8Y3U - chains C and E of the 12 polymer chains in the assembly; structure by electron microscopy, 2.98 A resolution.

# Chain C
Name: Virion spike glycoprotein
Organism: Ebola virus
UniProt: A0A1C4HDV6 (A0A1C4HDV6_9MONO); residues 503-597 here = UniProt positions 503-597
Amino-acid sequence (97 residues; each row starts with the number of its first residue):
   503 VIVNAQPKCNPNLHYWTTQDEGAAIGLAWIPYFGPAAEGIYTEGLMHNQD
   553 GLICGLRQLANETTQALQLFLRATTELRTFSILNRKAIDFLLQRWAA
Construct notes: expression tag (598-599)
Cystine bridges: C511-C556
Reported in the primary citation:
  - mutagenesis - T565A, L569A: decreased binding to 2G1 vh (chain E)
  - post-translational modification sites: N563
  - mutagenesis - N563A: unchanged binding to 2G1 vh (chain E)

# Chain E
Name: 2G1 vh
Organism: Homo sapiens
Amino-acid sequence (124 residues; each row starts with the number of its first residue):
     1 EVQLVESGGGLVKRGGSLRLSCVVSGYTFGGYSMHWVRQAPGKGLEWVSG
    51 ISSSSYYKYYADSVKGRFTISRDNAKNSLYLQMNSLRAEDTAVYYCARDM
   101 GYCSGGSCPNFDFWGQGTTVTVSS
Cystine bridges: C22-C96, C103-C108

# How chain C and chain E interact
Residue-residue contacts (10; chain C residue first):
  A525(C) with Y57(E), hydrophobic
  A526(C) with Y59(E); S107(E), hydrogen bond (backbone-side chain)
  I527(C) with W47(E), hydrophobic; Y59(E), hydrophobic; S107(E)
  G528(C) with S107(E), hydrogen bond (backbone-backbone)
  L529(C) with C103(E), hydrophobic
  W531(C) with S104(E); S107(E)
Also at the interface, not in a pair above, chain E (7 interface residues in all): C108
Interface features reported in the paper:
  - hot spots on chain C (mutagenesis) - G528A: decreased binding to 2G1 vh (chain E)

# In short
Chain C and chain E form an interface of 6 and 7 residues respectively, with 2 hydrogen bonds. Polar pairs
include A526(C)-S107(E) and G528(C)-S107(E). From the paper: T565A, L569A and G528A of chain C reduce binding
to 2G1 vh (chain E); a modification site at N563(C).
Here chain C is Virion spike glycoprotein (Ebola virus) and chain E is 2G1 vh (Homo sapiens). Entry 8Y3U
(Ebola virus glycoprotein in complex with a broadly neutralizing antibody 2G1) was determined by electron
microscopy.
